Entry 4D0M (X-ray diffraction, 6.00 A resolution (low resolution: residue-level contacts below are approximate; hydrogen-bond / salt-bridge calls are withheld)); this record covers chains U and V of the 12 polymer chains in the assembly.

[Chain U (and V)]
Name: RAB11 family-interacting protein 3
Source organism: Homo sapiens
Notes: fragment: rab-binding domain; chain V of this document is another copy of the same molecule, construct and numbering; everything in this record applies to it too
Reference sequence: O75154 (RFIP3_HUMAN); residues 713-756 here = UniProt positions 713-756
Chain sequence (48 residues; each row starts with the number of its first residue):
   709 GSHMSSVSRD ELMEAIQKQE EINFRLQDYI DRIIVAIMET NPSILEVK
Disordered / not traced: 709-715 (chain V: 709-714, 747-756)
Construct notes: expression tag (709-712)
UniProt features mapped onto this chain:
  - mutagenesis: Y737 (Y737S: Abolishes Rab11-binding), I738 (I738E: Abolishes Rab11-binding. Capable of binding to DYNC1LI1. Impaired trafficking towards the pericentrosomal endosomal recycling compartment (ERC)), D739 (D739A: Abolishes Rab11-binding), M746 (M746S: Abolishes Rab11-binding), E747 (E747A: Abolishes Rab11-binding)

[How chain U and chain V interact]
Pairs across the interface (7):
  R717(U) with R717(V)
  E728(U) with Q727(V)
  N731(U) with N731(V)
  Q735(U) with L734(V)
  I738(U) with I738(V)
  I742(U) with I741(V)
  I752(U) with I745(V)
Other interface residues (no listed pair), chain U (8 interface residues in all): L753
Other interface residues (no listed pair), chain V (8 interface residues in all): A744

[Overview]
Chain U and chain V each contribute 8 residues to their interface. Curated annotation (UniProt) lists 5
mutagenesis sites on chain U.
Both chains are RAB11 family-interacting protein 3 (Homo sapiens). Entry 4D0M (Phosphatidylinositol 4-kinase
III beta in a complex with Rab11a-GTP- gamma-S and the Rab-binding domain of FIP3) was determined by X-ray
diffraction together with 4D0L from the same study.
